4WPM - chains A and B; structure by X-ray diffraction, 2.40 A resolution.

== Chain A (and B) ==
Protein: mRNA export protein
Organism: Chaetomium thermophilum
Notes: fragment: RRM domain; chain B of this document is another copy of the same molecule, construct and numbering; everything in this record applies to it too
UniProtKB: G0SET4 (G0SET4_CHATD); residues 93-200 here = UniProt positions 93-200
Sequence (121 residues; numbered 80 to 200; the number before each row is that of its first residue):
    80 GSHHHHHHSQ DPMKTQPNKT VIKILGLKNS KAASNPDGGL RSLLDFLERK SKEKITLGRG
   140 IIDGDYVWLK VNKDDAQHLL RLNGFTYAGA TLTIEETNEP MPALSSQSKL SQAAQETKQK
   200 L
Disordered / not traced: 80-97, 183-200 (chain B: 80-96, 182-200)
Sequence notes: expression tag (80-92)

== How chain A and chain B interact ==
Contacting residue pairs (11):
  Leu-104(A) with Leu-159(B), hydrophobic
  Lys-107(A) with Glu-175(B), hydrogen bond (side chain-backbone)
  Asn-108(A) with Glu-175(B)
  Asp-144(A) with Leu-159(B); Glu-174(B); Glu-175(B), hydrogen bond (side chain-backbone)
  Tyr-145(A) with Leu-159(B), hydrogen bond (side chain-backbone); Arg-160(B)
  Thr-172(A) with Gln-156(B)
  Glu-174(A) with Gln-156(B); Arg-160(B), salt bridge
Other interface residues (no listed pair), chain B (6 interface residues in all): Ile-173

== Summary ==
The interface between chain A and chain B involves 7 residues on one side and 6 on the other, with 3 hydrogen
bonds and 1 salt bridge. Polar contacts include Glu-174(A)/Arg-160(B), Lys-107(A)/Glu-175(B) and
Asp-144(A)/Glu-175(B).
Both chains are mRNA export protein (Chaetomium thermophilum). Entry 4WPM (Structure of the Chaetomium
thermophilum Mex67:Mtr2 Complex) was determined by X-ray diffraction (same publication as 4WP2, 4WP5, 4WP6,
4X2M and 4XM4).
